2FJE - chains A and C of the 4 polymer chains in the assembly; structure by X-ray diffraction, 1.80 A resolution.

== Chain A ==
Protein: adenylylsulfate reductase, subunit A
Source organism: Archaeoglobus fulgidus
Notes: EC 1.8.99.2
UniProtKB: O28603 (O28603_ARCFU); residue numbers follow UniProt; this construct covers 1-643
Chain sequence (643 residues; row label = number of the first residue in the row):
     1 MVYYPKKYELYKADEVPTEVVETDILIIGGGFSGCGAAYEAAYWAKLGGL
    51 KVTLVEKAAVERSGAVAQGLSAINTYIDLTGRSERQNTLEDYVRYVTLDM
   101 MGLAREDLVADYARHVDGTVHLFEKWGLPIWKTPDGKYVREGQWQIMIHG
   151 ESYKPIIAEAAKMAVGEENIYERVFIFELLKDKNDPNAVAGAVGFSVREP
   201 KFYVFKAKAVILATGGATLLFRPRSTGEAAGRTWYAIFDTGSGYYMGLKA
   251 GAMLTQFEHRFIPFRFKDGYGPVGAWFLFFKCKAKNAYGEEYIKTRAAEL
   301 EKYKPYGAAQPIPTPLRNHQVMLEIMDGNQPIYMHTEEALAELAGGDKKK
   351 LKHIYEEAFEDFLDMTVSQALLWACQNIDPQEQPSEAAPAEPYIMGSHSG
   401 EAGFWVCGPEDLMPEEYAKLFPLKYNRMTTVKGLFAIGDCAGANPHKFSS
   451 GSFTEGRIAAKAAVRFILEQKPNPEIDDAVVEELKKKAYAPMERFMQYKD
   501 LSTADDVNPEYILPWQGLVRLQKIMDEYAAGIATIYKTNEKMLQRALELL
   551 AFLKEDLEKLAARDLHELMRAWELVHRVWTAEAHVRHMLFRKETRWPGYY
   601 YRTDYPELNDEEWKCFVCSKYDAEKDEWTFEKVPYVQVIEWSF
Unresolved in the structure: 1
Small-molecule neighbours: FAD (flavin-adenine dinucleotide): Ile28, Gly29, Gly30, Gly31, Phe32, Ser33, Gly34, Val55, Glu56, Lys57, Ser63, Gly64, Ala65, Val66, Leu70, Ser71, Ala72, Ile73, Asn74, Val174, Phe175, Ile176, Ala213, Thr214, Gly215, Trp234, Tyr235, Ala236, Phe238, Asp239, Ser242, Met246, Met365, Thr366, Ser397, His398, Ile437, Gly438, Asp439, Phe448, Ser449, Ser450, Ser452

== Chain C ==
Protein: adenylylsulfate reductase, subunit A
Source organism: Archaeoglobus fulgidus
Notes: EC 1.8.99.2
UniProtKB: O28603 (O28603_ARCFU); residues 2001-2643 here correspond to UniProt positions 1-643 (UniProt number = residue number - 2000)
Chain sequence (643 residues; row label = number of the first residue in the row):
  2001 MVYYPKKYELYKADEVPTEVVETDILIIGGGFSGCGAAYEAAYWAKLGGL
  2051 KVTLVEKAAVERSGAVAQGLSAINTYIDLTGRSERQNTLEDYVRYVTLDM
  2101 MGLAREDLVADYARHVDGTVHLFEKWGLPIWKTPDGKYVREGQWQIMIHG
  2151 ESYKPIIAEAAKMAVGEENIYERVFIFELLKDKNDPNAVAGAVGFSVREP
  2201 KFYVFKAKAVILATGGATLLFRPRSTGEAAGRTWYAIFDTGSGYYMGLKA
  2251 GAMLTQFEHRFIPFRFKDGYGPVGAWFLFFKCKAKNAYGEEYIKTRAAEL
  2301 EKYKPYGAAQPIPTPLRNHQVMLEIMDGNQPIYMHTEEALAELAGGDKKK
  2351 LKHIYEEAFEDFLDMTVSQALLWACQNIDPQEQPSEAAPAEPYIMGSHSG
  2401 EAGFWVCGPEDLMPEEYAKLFPLKYNRMTTVKGLFAIGDCAGANPHKFSS
  2451 GSFTEGRIAAKAAVRFILEQKPNPEIDDAVVEELKKKAYAPMERFMQYKD
  2501 LSTADDVNPEYILPWQGLVRLQKIMDEYAAGIATIYKTNEKMLQRALELL
  2551 AFLKEDLEKLAARDLHELMRAWELVHRVWTAEAHVRHMLFRKETRWPGYY
  2601 YRTDYPELNDEEWKCFVCSKYDAEKDEWTFEKVPYVQVIEWSF
Unresolved in the structure: 2001
Small-molecule neighbours: FAD (flavin-adenine dinucleotide): Ile2028, Gly2029, Gly2030, Gly2031, Phe2032, Ser2033, Gly2034, Val2055, Glu2056, Lys2057, Ser2063, Gly2064, Ala2065, Val2066, Leu2070, Ser2071, Ala2072, Ile2073, Asn2074, Val2174, Phe2175, Ile2176, Ala2213, Thr2214, Gly2215, Trp2234, Tyr2235, Ala2236, Phe2238, Asp2239, Ser2242, Met2246, Met2365, Thr2366, Ser2397, His2398, Ile2437, Gly2438, Asp2439, Phe2448, Ser2449, Ser2450, Ser2452, His2576

== How chain A and chain C interact ==
Contacting residue pairs (57; chain A residue first):
  Val2(A) - Tyr2004(C)
  Tyr4(A) - Tyr2004(C)  hydrophobic
  Tyr4(A) - Asp2506(C)
  Arg222(A) - Arg2224(C)  hydrogen bond (side chain-backbone)
  Arg222(A) - Ser2225(C)
  Arg222(A) - Thr2226(C)
  Arg224(A) - Arg2222(C)  hydrogen bond (backbone-side chain)
  Arg224(A) - Lys2523(C)  hydrogen bond (backbone-side chain)
  Arg224(A) - Glu2527(C)
  Ser225(A) - Arg2222(C)
  Ser225(A) - Lys2523(C)  hydrogen bond
  Thr226(A) - Arg2222(C)
  Thr226(A) - Thr2226(C)
  Gly227(A) - Val2519(C)
  Glu228(A) - Asp2506(C)
  Glu228(A) - Gln2516(C)  hydrogen bond
  Lys267(A) - Glu2527(C)  salt bridge
  Lys267(A) - Tyr2528(C)  hydrogen bond
  Asp268(A) - Lys2523(C)  salt bridge
  Ala287(A) - Lys2541(C)
  Tyr288(A) - Asn2539(C)
  Tyr288(A) - Asp2604(C)
  Met326(A) - Lys2537(C)
  Asp327(A) - Thr2603(C)
  Gly328(A) - Asn2539(C)  hydrogen bond (backbone-side chain)
  Gly328(A) - Thr2603(C)  hydrogen bond (backbone-side chain)
  Gln330(A) - Asn2539(C)  hydrogen bond (backbone-side chain)
  Gln330(A) - Met2542(C)
  Pro331(A) - Lys2541(C)
  Pro331(A) - Met2542(C)
  Gln376(A) - Arg2545(C)  hydrogen bond
  Gln376(A) - Phe2552(C)
  Glu386(A) - Tyr2528(C)  hydrogen bond
  Glu386(A) - Arg2545(C)  salt bridge
  Asp506(A) - Glu2228(C)
  Gln516(A) - Glu2228(C)  hydrogen bond
  Lys523(A) - Arg2224(C)  hydrogen bond (side chain-backbone)
  Lys523(A) - Ser2225(C)  hydrogen bond
  Lys523(A) - Asp2268(C)  salt bridge
  Glu527(A) - Arg2224(C)
  Glu527(A) - Lys2267(C)  salt bridge
  Tyr528(A) - Lys2267(C)  hydrogen bond
  Tyr528(A) - Glu2386(C)  hydrogen bond
  Lys537(A) - Met2326(C)
  Asn539(A) - Tyr2288(C)
  Asn539(A) - Gly2328(C)
  Asn539(A) - Gln2330(C)
  Lys541(A) - Ala2287(C)
  Lys541(A) - Pro2331(C)
  Met542(A) - Gln2330(C)
  Met542(A) - Pro2331(C)  hydrophobic
  Arg545(A) - Gln2376(C)  hydrogen bond
  Arg545(A) - Glu2386(C)  salt bridge
  Phe552(A) - Gln2376(C)
  Thr603(A) - Asp2327(C)
  Thr603(A) - Gly2328(C)  hydrogen bond (side chain-backbone)
  Asp604(A) - Tyr2288(C)
Interface residues without a listed pair, chain A (40 interface residues in all): Ile325, Asn377, Val507, Trp515, Val519, Ala533, Thr534, Ile535
Interface residues without a listed pair, chain C (41 interface residues in all): Val2002, Gly2227, Ile2325, Asn2329, Asn2377, Ile2378, Val2507, Trp2515, Thr2534, Ile2535

== Summary ==
Chain A and chain C form an interface of 40 and 41 residues respectively, with 18 hydrogen bonds and 6 salt
bridges. Polar pairs include Lys267(A)-Glu2527(C), Asp268(A)-Lys2523(C) and Glu386(A)-Arg2545(C). Bound to
chain A: flavin-adenine dinucleotide. Ligands of chain C: flavin-adenine dinucleotide.
Chain A and chain C are both adenylylsulfate reductase, subunit A (Archaeoglobus fulgidus); the structure,
adenosine-5-phosphosulfate reductase oxidized state, was determined by X-ray diffraction together with 2FJA,
2FJB and 2FJD from the same study.
